6PE9 - chains A and B; structure by X-ray diffraction, 3.13 A resolution.

# Chain A
Name: FAB Heavy chain
Organism: Homo sapiens
Notes: antibody fragment or engineered binder
Sequence (223 residues; row label = number of the first residue in the row):
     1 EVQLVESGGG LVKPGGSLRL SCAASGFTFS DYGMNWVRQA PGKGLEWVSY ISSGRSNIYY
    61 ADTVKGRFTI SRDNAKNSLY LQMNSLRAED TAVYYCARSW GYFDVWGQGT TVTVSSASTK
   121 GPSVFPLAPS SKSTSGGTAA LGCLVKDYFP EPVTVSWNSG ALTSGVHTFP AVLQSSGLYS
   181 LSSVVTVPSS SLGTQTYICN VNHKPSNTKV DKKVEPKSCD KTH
Disordered / not traced: 131-136, 220-223
Cystine bridges: C22-C96, C143-C199

# Chain B
Name: FAB Light chain
Organism: Homo sapiens
Notes: antibody fragment or engineered binder
Sequence (220 residues; numbered 1 to 220; the number before each row is that of its first residue):
     1 DIVMTQSPDS LAVSLGERAT INCKSSQSLL NLGNQKNYLT WFQQKPGQPP KLLIYWASTR
    61 ESGVPDRFSG SGSGTDFTLT ISSLQAEDVA VYYCQNDYTY PLTFGQGTKL EIKRTVAAPS
   121 VFIFPPSDEQ LKSGTASVVC LLNNFYPREA KVQWKVDNAL QSGNSQESVT EQDSKDSTYS
   181 LSSTLTLSKA DYEKHKVYAC EVTHQGLSSP VTKSFNRGEC
Disordered / not traced: 220
Cystine bridges: C23-C94, C140-C200

# Chain A / chain B interface
Contacting residue pairs (60):
  Q39(A) with Q44(B), hydrogen bond; Y93(B)
  G44(A) with Y93(B)
  L45(A) with P50(B), hydrophobic; Y93(B), hydrophobic; F104(B), hydrophobic
  W47(A) with Y100(B), hydrophobic; P101(B), hydrophobic; L102(B)
  Y50(A) with Y100(B)
  Y59(A) with Y100(B), hydrophobic
  Y95(A) with Q44(B); Q48(B); P49(B), hydrophobic
  G101(A) with D97(B)
  Y102(A) with L52(B), hydrophobic; Y55(B), hydrophobic; D97(B)
  F103(A) with F42(B); L52(B); Q95(B); L102(B), hydrophobic
  D104(A) with L52(B); E61(B)
  W106(A) with F42(B); P49(B), hydrophobic; P50(B)
  G107(A) with P49(B)
  Q108(A) with G47(B); P49(B)
  F125(A) with S127(B); Q130(B)
  L127(A) with F124(B); V139(B), hydrophobic
  A128(A) with F124(B)
  A140(A) with F122(B), hydrophobic; F124(B)
  L144(A) with S137(B)
  K146(A) with Q130(B); S137(B)
  H167(A) with N143(B); N144(B); S180(B), hydrogen bond
  F169(A) with L141(B), hydrophobic; S168(B); T170(B); S180(B); L181(B); S182(B)
  P170(A) with S168(B), hydrogen bond (backbone-side chain); V169(B)
  V172(A) with Q166(B); E167(B)
  L173(A) with Q166(B), hydrogen bond (backbone-side chain)
  S182(A) with S182(B)
  V184(A) with L141(B), hydrophobic
  T186(A) with N143(B)
  K212(A) with E129(B), salt bridge
  K217(A) with D128(B), salt bridge
  C219(A) with E219(B)
Also at the interface, not in a pair above, chain A (40 interface residues in all): V37, K43, V124, P126, P129, T138, A139, L141, Q174
Also at the interface, not in a pair above, chain B (39 interface residues in all): T135, T186, G218

# Overview
40 residues of chain A and 39 residues of chain B are in contact; the contacts include 4 hydrogen bonds and 2
salt bridges. Polar contacts include K212(A)-E129(B), K217(A)-D128(B) and Q39(A)-Q44(B).
Here chain A is FAB Heavy chain and chain B is FAB Light chain, both from Homo sapiens. Entry 6PE9 (Crystal
Structure of CD40 complexed to FAB516) was determined by X-ray diffraction together with 6PE7 and 6PE8 from
the same study.
